PDB entry 6XP6 | X-ray diffraction, 2.40 A resolution | chains A and B of the 5 polymer chains in the assembly

[Chain A]
Molecule: MHC class II HLA-DQ-alpha chain
From: Homo sapiens
UniProtKB: O19705 (O19705_HUMAN); the construct lacks a stretch of the UniProt sequence and is renumbered around it, so the offset changes along the chain: -1 to 9 = UniProt 1-11; 10-52 = UniProt 13-55; 54-181 = UniProt 56-183
Amino-acid sequence (191 residues; row label = number of the first residue in the row; note: 1 number in that range is skipped by the numbering (no residue carries it; nothing is unmodelled there); numbers below 1 keep their minus sign (Glu-1 is residue -1)):
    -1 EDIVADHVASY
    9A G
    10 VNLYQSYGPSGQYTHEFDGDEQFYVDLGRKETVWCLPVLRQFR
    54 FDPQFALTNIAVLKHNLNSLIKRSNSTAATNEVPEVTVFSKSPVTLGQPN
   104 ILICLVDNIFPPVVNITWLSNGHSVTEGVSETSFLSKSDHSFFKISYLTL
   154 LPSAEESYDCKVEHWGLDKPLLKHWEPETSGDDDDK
Unresolved in the structure: -1 to 0, 182-189
Disulfides: Cys107-Cys163
Covalently attached groups: N-acetylglucosamine (NAG) linked to Asn78, Asn118
Sequence notes: expression tag (182-189)

[Chain B]
Molecule: MHC class II HLA-DQ-beta-1
From: Homo sapiens
UniProtKB: O19712 (O19712_HUMAN); residue numbers follow UniProt; this construct covers 1-192
Amino-acid sequence (201 residues; numbered 0 to 200; the number before each row is that of its first residue; numbering starts at 0):
     0 SRDSPEDFVYQFKGMCYFTNGTERVRLVSRSIYNREEIVRFDSDVGEFRA
    50 VTLLGLPAAEYWNSQKDILERKRAAVDRVCRHNYQLELRTTLQRRVEPTV
   100 TISPSRTEALNHHNLLVCSVTDFYPAQIKVRWFRNDQEETAGVVSTPLIR
   150 NGDWTFQILVMLEMTPQRGDVYTCHVEHPSLQSPITVEWRAQSTGGDDDD
   200 K
Unresolved in the structure: 0-1, 105-112, 191-200
Disulfides: Cys15-Cys79, Cys117-Cys173
Covalently attached groups: glycan linked to Asn19
Sequence notes: expression tag (0, 193-200)

[How chain A and chain B interact]
Pairs across the interface (125; chain A residue first):
  Ile1(A) - Tyr16(B)  hydrophobic
  Ile1(A) - Arg25(B)
  Ile1(A) - Arg29(B)
  Val2(A) - Thr18(B)
  Ala3(A) - Tyr16(B)  hydrophobic
  Ala3(A) - Phe17(B)
  Ala3(A) - Thr18(B)
  Asp4(A) - Phe17(B)  hydrogen bond (backbone-backbone)
  Asp4(A) - Thr18(B)
  Asp4(A) - Asn19(B)  hydrogen bond (side chain-backbone)
  His5(A) - Cys15(B)
  His5(A) - Tyr16(B)
  His5(A) - Phe17(B)  hydrogen bond (backbone-backbone)
  His5(A) - Tyr83(B)
  His5(A) - Leu91(B)
  Val6(A) - Met14(B)  hydrophobic
  Val6(A) - Cys15(B)
  Val6(A) - Tyr16(B)  hydrophobic
  Ala7(A) - Gly13(B)
  Ala7(A) - Met14(B)
  Ala7(A) - Cys15(B)  hydrogen bond (backbone-backbone)
  Ser8(A) - Gly13(B)
  Ser8(A) - Met14(B)
  Tyr9(A) - Gly13(B)  hydrogen bond (backbone-backbone)
  Tyr9(A) - Cys15(B)  hydrophobic
  Tyr9(A) - Val78(B)  hydrophobic
  Tyr9(A) - Asn82(B)
  Tyr9(A) - Glu86(B)  hydrogen bond
  Gly9A(A) - Phe11(B)
  Gly9A(A) - Lys12(B)
  Gly9A(A) - Gly13(B)  hydrogen bond (backbone-backbone)
  Val10(A) - Phe11(B)
  Asn11(A) - Tyr9(B)
  Asn11(A) - Gln10(B)
  Asn11(A) - Phe11(B)  hydrogen bond (backbone-backbone)
  Leu12(A) - Tyr9(B)
  Leu12(A) - Gln10(B)
  Tyr13(A) - Val8(B)
  Tyr13(A) - Tyr9(B)  hydrogen bond (backbone-backbone)
  Gln14(A) - Asp6(B)
  Gln14(A) - Phe7(B)
  Gln14(A) - Val8(B)
  Ser15(A) - Asp6(B)  hydrogen bond
  Ser15(A) - Phe7(B)  hydrogen bond (side chain-backbone)
  Tyr16(A) - Asp6(B)  hydrogen bond (backbone-side chain)
  Phe26(A) - Glu86(B)
  Phe26(A) - Thr90(B)
  Phe26(A) - Leu91(B)  hydrophobic
  Phe26(A) - Trp153(B)
  Asp27(A) - Arg149(B)  hydrogen bond (backbone-side chain)
  Gly28(A) - Arg149(B)  hydrogen bond (backbone-side chain)
  Asp29(A) - Tyr123(B)
  Asp29(A) - Arg149(B)  salt bridge
  Asp29(A) - Trp153(B)
  Glu30(A) - Trp153(B)  hydrogen bond (backbone-side chain)
  Gln31(A) - Glu86(B)  hydrogen bond
  Gln31(A) - Thr90(B)
  Gln31(A) - Trp153(B)
  Leu45(A) - Arg93(B)
  Leu45(A) - Trp153(B)  hydrophobic
  Leu48(A) - Thr89(B)
  Phe51(A) - Leu85(B)  hydrophobic
  Phe51(A) - Arg88(B)
  Phe51(A) - Thr89(B)
  Leu66(A) - Tyr9(B)  hydrophobic
  Leu66(A) - Phe11(B)  hydrophobic
  Asn69(A) - Tyr9(B)
  Leu70(A) - Phe7(B)
  Leu70(A) - Val8(B)
  Leu70(A) - Tyr9(B)
  Leu70(A) - Tyr32(B)  hydrophobic
  Leu73(A) - Tyr9(B)  hydrophobic
  Leu73(A) - Tyr32(B)  hydrophobic
  Ile74(A) - Phe7(B)  hydrophobic
  Ile74(A) - Tyr32(B)
  Arg76(A) - Leu53(B)
  Arg76(A) - Pro56(B)
  Ser77(A) - Tyr32(B)  hydrogen bond
  Ser79(A) - Phe7(B)
  Thr80(A) - Phe7(B)
  Thr80(A) - Tyr32(B)  hydrogen bond (backbone-side chain)
  Thr80(A) - Asn33(B)  hydrogen bond (backbone-side chain)
  Ala81(A) - Glu5(B)
  Ala81(A) - Asp6(B)
  Ala81(A) - Phe7(B)  hydrophobic
  Ala81(A) - Asn33(B)
  Ala82(A) - Asp6(B)  hydrogen bond (backbone-backbone)
  Ala82(A) - Asn33(B)
  Asn84(A) - Ser3(B)  hydrogen bond
  Glu85(A) - Arg34(B)  salt bridge
  Phe92(A) - Ile148(B)  hydrophobic
  Phe92(A) - Asn150(B)
  Phe92(A) - Gln156(B)
  Ser93(A) - Gln156(B)  hydrogen bond (backbone-side chain)
  Lys94(A) - Thr120(B)
  Lys94(A) - Asp121(B)  salt bridge
  Lys94(A) - Asp152(B)  salt bridge
  Lys94(A) - Thr154(B)  hydrogen bond
  Lys94(A) - Gln156(B)
  Pro96(A) - Thr100(B)
  Pro96(A) - Ser118(B)
  Pro96(A) - Thr120(B)
  Ile106(A) - Asn150(B)
  Phe113(A) - Val8(B)  hydrophobic
  Phe113(A) - Gln10(B)
  Phe113(A) - Asn33(B)
  Phe113(A) - Arg34(B)
  Pro114(A) - Asp6(B)
  Lys140(A) - Lys12(B)  hydrogen bond (backbone-side chain)
  Asp142(A) - Arg34(B)  salt bridge
  His143(A) - Gln10(B)  hydrogen bond (backbone-side chain)
  His143(A) - Lys12(B)  hydrogen bond
  His143(A) - Ile31(B)
  His143(A) - Arg34(B)
  His143(A) - Glu36(B)
  Ser144(A) - Arg34(B)
  Phe145(A) - Gln10(B)
  Ile148(A) - Arg149(B)
  Ile148(A) - Asn150(B)
  Ile148(A) - Gly151(B)
  Tyr150(A) - Asn150(B)  hydrogen bond (side chain-backbone)
  Tyr150(A) - Gly151(B)
  Tyr150(A) - Asp152(B)  hydrogen bond (side chain-backbone)
  Trp168(A) - Ser3(B)
  Trp168(A) - Pro4(B)
Also at the interface, not in a pair above, chain A (62 interface residues in all): Cys44, Val47, Gln50, Ser95, Pro115, Val116, Thr135, Ser139
Also at the interface, not in a pair above, chain B (51 interface residues in all): Val27, Ile37

[In short]
The interface between chain A and chain B involves 62 residues on one side and 51 on the other; the contacts
include 28 hydrogen bonds and 5 salt bridges. Polar contacts include Asp29(A)-Arg149(B), Glu85(A)-Arg34(B) and
Lys94(A)-Asp121(B). N-acetylglucosamine is covalently linked to Asn78(A) and Asn118(A).
Here chain A is MHC class II HLA-DQ-alpha chain and chain B is MHC class II HLA-DQ-beta-1, both from Homo
sapiens. Entry 6XP6 (3C11-DQ2-glia-a2 complex) was determined by X-ray diffraction.
